Entry 5H5Q (X-ray diffraction, 1.10 A resolution); this record covers chains A and B.

== Chain A ==
Molecule: Phospholipid hydroperoxide glutathione peroxidase, mitochondrial
Source organism: Homo sapiens
Notes: EC 1.11.1.12
Reference sequence: P36969 (GPX4_HUMAN); residues 29-197 here = UniProt positions 29-197
Chain sequence (169 residues; each row starts with the number of its first residue):
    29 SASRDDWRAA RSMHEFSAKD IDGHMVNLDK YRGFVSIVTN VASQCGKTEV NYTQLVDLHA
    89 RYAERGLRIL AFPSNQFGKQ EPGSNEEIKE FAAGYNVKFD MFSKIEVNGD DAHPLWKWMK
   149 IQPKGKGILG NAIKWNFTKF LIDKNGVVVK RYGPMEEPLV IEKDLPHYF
Disordered / not traced: 29-32
Modified positions: Cys73 (cysteinesulfonic acid; OCS)
Construct notes: engineered mutation Ser29 (Cys in P36969), Ala37 (Cys in P36969), Ser64 (Cys in P36969), Cys73 (Sec in P36969), Arg93 (Cys in P36969), Ser102 (Cys in P36969), Glu134 (Cys in P36969), Val175 (Cys in P36969)

== Chain B ==
Molecule: GXpep-1
Chain sequence (15 residues; numbered 900 to 914; the number before each row is that of its first residue):
   900 XCRVDLQGWR RCRRX
Disulfide bonds: Cys901-Cys911
Modified positions: ACE (acetyl group) at position 900; NH2 (amino group) at position 914

== Interface between chain A and chain B ==
Contacting residue pairs - 26 pairs, chain A then chain B:
  Asp33(A) - Trp908(B)
  Asp33(A) - Arg909(B)  salt bridge
  Asp34(A) - Gly907(B)
  Asp34(A) - Arg909(B)
  Trp35(A) - Gly907(B)  hydrogen bond (backbone-backbone)
  Ala37(A) - Arg909(B)  hydrogen bond (backbone-side chain)
  Ala38(A) - Arg909(B)
  Arg39(A) - Arg909(B)
  His42(A) - Arg902(B)  hydrogen bond (backbone-side chain)
  Glu43(A) - Cys901(B)
  Glu43(A) - Arg902(B)  hydrogen bond (backbone-side chain)
  Glu43(A) - Val903(B)  hydrogen bond (backbone-backbone)
  Glu43(A) - Arg909(B)  salt bridge
  Phe44(A) - Arg902(B)  hydrogen bond (backbone-side chain)
  Phe44(A) - Val903(B)  hydrophobic
  Ser45(A) - Arg902(B)  hydrogen bond
  Ser45(A) - Val903(B)  hydrogen bond (side chain-backbone)
  Ser45(A) - Asp904(B)
  Ser45(A) - Leu905(B)
  Lys47(A) - Leu905(B)
  Met53(A) - Leu905(B)  hydrophobic
  Asn55(A) - Arg902(B)  hydrogen bond
  His141(A) - Leu905(B)
  Pro142(A) - Asp904(B)
  Pro142(A) - Leu905(B)
  Pro142(A) - Gly907(B)
Interface residues without a listed pair, chain A (17 interface residues in all): Leu56, Asp57
Interface residues without a listed pair, chain B (10 interface residues in all): Gln906, Cys911

== Summary ==
17 residues of chain A and 10 residues of chain B are in contact; the contacts include 9 hydrogen bonds and 2
salt bridges. Polar contacts include Asp33(A)-Arg909(B), Glu43(A)-Arg909(B) and Ala37(A)-Arg909(B).
Chain A is Phospholipid hydroperoxide glutathione peroxidase, mitochondrial (Homo sapiens) and chain B is
GXpep-1; the structure, Crystal structure of human GPX4 in complex with GXpep-1, was determined by X-ray
diffraction (same publication as 5H5R and 5H5S).
